Entry 5TD8 (X-ray diffraction, 7.53 A resolution (low resolution: residue-level contacts below are approximate; hydrogen-bond / salt-bridge calls are withheld)); this record covers chains A and C of the 5 polymer chains in the assembly.

[Chain A]
Protein: Kinetochore protein NDC80
Source organism: Saccharomyces cerevisiae (strain ATCC 204508 / S288c)
UniProt: P40460 (NDC80_YEAST); numbering as in UniProt; present here: 114-318, 621-691
Chain sequence (279 residues; row label = number of the first residue in the row; note: 302 numbers in that range are skipped by the numbering (no residue carries them; nothing is unmodelled there)):
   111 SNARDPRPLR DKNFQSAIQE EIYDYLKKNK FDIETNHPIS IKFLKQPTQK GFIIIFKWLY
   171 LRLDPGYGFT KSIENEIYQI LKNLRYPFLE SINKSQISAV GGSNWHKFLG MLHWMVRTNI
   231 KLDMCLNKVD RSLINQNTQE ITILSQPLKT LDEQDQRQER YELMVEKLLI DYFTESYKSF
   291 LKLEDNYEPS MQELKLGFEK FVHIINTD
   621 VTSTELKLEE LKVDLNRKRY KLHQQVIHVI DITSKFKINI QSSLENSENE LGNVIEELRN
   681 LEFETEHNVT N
Not modelled in the structure: 111-114, 250-259, 683-691
Construct notes: expression tag (111-113)
UniProt features mapped onto this chain:
  - modified residue: Thr248 (Phosphothreonine)
From the paper describing this entry:
  - conformationally variable residues (order/disorder transition): Glu250 to Lys259

[Chain C]
Protein: Kinetochore protein SPC24
Source organism: Saccharomyces cerevisiae (strain ATCC 204508 / S288c)
UniProt: Q04477 (SPC24_YEAST); residue numbers follow UniProt; this construct covers 1-62, 162-213
Chain sequence (114 residues; row label = number of the first residue in the row; note: 99 numbers in that range are skipped by the numbering (no residue carries them; nothing is unmodelled there)):
     1 MSQKDNLLDN PVEFLKEVRE SFDIQQDVDA MKRIRHDLDV IKEESEARIS KEHSKVSESN
    61 KK
   162 LKLYRSLGVI LDLENDQVLI NRKNDGNIDI LPLDNNLSDF YKTKYIWERL GK
Not modelled in the structure: 1-3
UniProt features mapped onto this chain:
  - modified residue: Ser2 (N-acetylserine)

[Interface between chain A and chain C]
Pairs across the interface (30):
  Arg639(A) - Leu7(C)
  Tyr640(A) - Asn6(C)
  His643(A) - Leu7(C)
  His643(A) - Leu8(C)
  His643(A) - Pro11(C)
  Val646(A) - Leu8(C)
  Ile647(A) - Leu8(C)
  Ile650(A) - Phe14(C)
  Ile650(A) - Leu15(C)
  Ile650(A) - Val18(C)
  Thr653(A) - Phe22(C)
  Phe656(A) - Phe22(C)
  Lys657(A) - Phe22(C)
  Lys657(A) - Asp23(C)
  Lys657(A) - Asp27(C)
  Ile660(A) - Asp27(C)
  Gln661(A) - Gln26(C)
  Gln661(A) - Asp27(C)
  Leu664(A) - Asp27(C)
  Leu664(A) - Met31(C)
  Leu664(A) - Ile34(C)
  Ser667(A) - Ile34(C)
  Glu668(A) - Arg33(C)
  Glu668(A) - Ile34(C)
  Leu671(A) - Asp37(C)
  Leu671(A) - Ile41(C)
  Ile675(A) - Glu44(C)
  Leu678(A) - Arg48(C)
  Arg679(A) - Glu44(C)
  Arg679(A) - Arg48(C)
Interface residues without a listed pair, chain A (19 interface residues in all): Gln644
Interface residues without a listed pair, chain C (22 interface residues in all): Ile24, Ala30, Leu38, Val40

[In short]
The interface between chain A and chain C involves 19 residues on one side and 22 on the other. From the
paper: conformational variability at Glu250(A).
Here chain A is Kinetochore protein NDC80 and chain C is Kinetochore protein SPC24, both from Saccharomyces
cerevisiae (strain ATCC 204508 / S288c). Entry 5TD8 (Crystal structure of an Extended Dwarf Ndc80 Complex) was
determined by X-ray diffraction together with 5TCS from the same study.
